PDB entry 1CW0 | X-ray diffraction, 2.30 A resolution | chains M and A of the 4 polymer chains in the assembly

== Chain M ==
Molecule: 12-nt DNA strand
Sequence (12 nucleotides; numbered 301 to 312; the number before each row is that of its first residue):
   301 ACGTACCTGGCT

== Chain A ==
Molecule: Protein (DNA mismatch endonuclease)
Organism: Escherichia coli
Notes: EC 3.1.-.-
Reference sequence: P09184 (VSR_ECOLI); residues 2-156 here correspond to UniProt positions 1-155 (UniProt number = residue number - 1)
Amino-acid sequence (155 residues; each row starts with the number of its first residue):
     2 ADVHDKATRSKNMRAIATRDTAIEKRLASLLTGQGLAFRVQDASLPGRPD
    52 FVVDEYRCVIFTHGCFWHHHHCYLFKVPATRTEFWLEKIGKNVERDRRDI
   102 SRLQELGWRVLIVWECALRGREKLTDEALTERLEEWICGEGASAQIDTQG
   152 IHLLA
Bound ions: Mg2+ site 1: Asp51 (shared with 1 residue of chain N; 1 residue of chain O); Mg2+ site 2: Asp51, Thr63 (shared with 1 residue of chain O); Zn2+: Cys66, His71, Cys73, Cys117
From the paper describing this entry:
  - conformationally variable residues (side-chain flip): Trp68
  - binding site for the 9-nt DNA strand: Ile17, Phe67, Trp68, His69, Asn93, Arg120
  - binding site for the 12-nt DNA strand (chain M): Met14, Ile17, Trp86, Lys89
  - specificity-determining residues: Asn93
  - specificity-determining residues: Thr19 (proposed by the authors, not directly observed)
  - catalytic residues: His69 (proposed by the authors, not directly observed)
  - Mg2+ coordination: Asp51
  - catalytic residues: Asp51
  - contacts within the chain: His69-Asp97
  - Mg2+ coordination through a water molecule: Glu25, His64

== Chain M / chain A interface ==
Pairs across the interface (35):
  DT304(M) - Gly121(A)  phosphate contact
  DT304(M) - Arg122(A)  hydrogen bond to the phosphate
  DT304(M) - Lys124(A)  salt bridge to the phosphate
  DA305(M) - Tyr74(A)  phosphate contact
  DA305(M) - Arg122(A)  salt bridge to the phosphate
  DC306(M) - Val4(A)  base contact
  DC307(M) - Ala2(A)  phosphate contact
  DC307(M) - Asp3(A)  sugar contact
  DC307(M) - Val4(A)  phosphate contact
  DC307(M) - Arg10(A)  hydrogen bond to the base
  DT308(M) - Ala2(A)  hydrogen bond to the phosphate
  DT308(M) - Asp3(A)  sugar contact
  DT308(M) - Arg10(A)  hydrogen bond to the sugar
  DT308(M) - Met14(A)  base contact
  DT308(M) - Phe67(A)  stacking on the base
  DT308(M) - Lys77(A)  base contact
  DT308(M) - Pro79(A)  phosphate contact
  DT308(M) - Ala80(A)  hydrogen bond to the phosphate
  DT308(M) - Thr81(A)  hydrogen bond to the phosphate
  DT308(M) - Trp86(A)  sugar contact
  DG309(M) - Arg10(A)  phosphate contact
  DG309(M) - Ser11(A)  phosphate contact
  DG309(M) - Met14(A)  hydrogen bond to the base
  DG309(M) - Ile17(A)  base contact
  DG309(M) - Trp68(A)  base contact
  DG309(M) - Thr81(A)  phosphate contact
  DG309(M) - Arg82(A)  salt bridge to the phosphate
  DG309(M) - Trp86(A)  hydrogen bond to the phosphate
  DG309(M) - Lys89(A)  hydrogen bond to the base
  DG310(M) - Ser11(A)  hydrogen bond to the phosphate
  DG310(M) - Met14(A)  sugar contact
  DG310(M) - Arg15(A)  phosphate contact
  DG310(M) - Thr19(A)  base contact
  DG310(M) - Lys89(A)  hydrogen bond to the base
  DC311(M) - Arg15(A)  phosphate contact
Other interface residues (no listed pair), chain A (24 interface residues in all): Phe85, Arg120

== In short ==
The interface between chain M and chain A involves 8 residues on one side and 24 on the other; the contacts
include 11 hydrogen bonds, 3 salt bridges and 1 aromatic stacking contact. Polar contacts include
DC307(M)-Arg10(A), DG309(M)-Met14(A) and DG309(M)-Lys89(A). The paper reports catalytic residues His69(A) and
Asp51(A); a binding site for the 9-nt DNA strand at Ile17(A), Phe67(A) and Trp68(A) among others.
Here chain M is a 12-nt DNA strand and chain A is Protein (DNA mismatch endonuclease) (Escherichia coli).
Entry 1CW0 (Crystal structure analysis of very short patch repair (vsr) endonuclease in complex with a duplex
DNA) was determined by X-ray diffraction.
